6PCL - chain A; structure by X-ray diffraction, 1.30 A resolution.

== Chain A ==
Name: Diphosphoinositol polyphosphate phosphohydrolase 1
From: Homo sapiens
Notes: EC 3.6.1.52, 3.6.1.-
UniProtKB: O95989 (NUDT3_HUMAN); residues 1-148 here = UniProt positions 1-148
Sequence (148 residues; numbered 1 to 148; the number before each row is that of its first residue):
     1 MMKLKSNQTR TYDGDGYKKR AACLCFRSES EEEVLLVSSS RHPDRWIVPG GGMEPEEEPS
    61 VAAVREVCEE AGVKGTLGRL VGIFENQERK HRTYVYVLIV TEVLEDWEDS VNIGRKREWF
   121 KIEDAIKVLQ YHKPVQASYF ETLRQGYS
Unresolved in the structure: 1-7, 143-148
Ion coordination: Mg2+ site 1: Gly-50, Glu-70 (together with 5-IP7); Mg2+ site 2: Glu-66, Glu-70 (together with 5-IP7); Mg2+ site 3: Glu-66 (together with 5-IP7)
Residues lining bound ligands: 5-IP7 (I7P; (1r,2R,3S,4s,5R,6S)-2,3,4,5,6-pentakis(phosphonooxy)cyclohexyl trihydrogen diphosphate): Arg-10, Lys-18, Arg-20, Ser-39, Ser-40, Arg-41, Ile-47, Gly-50, Gly-51, Gly-52, Glu-66, Glu-70, Arg-89, His-91, Arg-115, Lys-133
Swiss-Prot annotation at these positions:
  - motif: Gly-51 to Gly-72 (Nudix box)
  - active site: Glu-69 (Proton acceptor)
  - binding site (substrate): Arg-10, Lys-18 to Arg-20, Ser-39 to Arg-41, Arg-89 to His-91, Arg-115, Lys-133
  - binding site (Mg(2+)): Gly-50, Glu-66, Glu-70
  - modified residue: Met-1 (N-acetylmethionine)
  - mutagenesis: Gly-50 (G50A/V: Loss of diphosphoinositol polyphosphate phosphohydrolase activity), Gly-51 (G51A: Loss of diphosphoinositol polyphosphate phosphohydrolase activity), Gly-52 (G52A/V: Loss of diphosphoinositol polyphosphate phosphohydrolase activity), Glu-66 (E66Q: Loss of diphosphoinositol polyphosphate phosphohydrolase activity), Glu-69 to Glu-70 (Loss of mRNA-decapping activity), Glu-70 (E70A: Loss of endopolyphosphatase activity; E70Q: Loss of diphosphoinositol polyphosphate phosphohydrolase activity), Gly-72 (G72A: Loss of diphosphoinositol polyphosphate phosphohydrolase activity), Gly-75 (G75A: Loss of diphosphoinositol polyphosphate phosphohydrolase activity), Gly-78 (G78A: No effect on diphosphoinositol polyphosphate phosphohydrolase activity; G78V: Loss of diphosphoinositol polyphosphate phosphohydrolase activity), Gly-82 (G82A: Loss of diphosphoinositol polyphosphate phosphohydrolase activity), Phe-84 (F84Y: Induces a strong decrease in Ap6A and [PP]-InsP4 hydrolysis, while it only weakly affects PP-InsP5 hydrolysis), His-91 (H91L: Induces a strong decrease in Ap6A and [PP]-InsP4 hydrolysis, while it only weakly affects PP-InsP5 hydrolysis)

== In short ==
Ligands of chain A: 5-IP7. Gly-50 and Glu-70 coordinate Mg2+ site 1. Glu-66 and Glu-70 form the Mg2+ site 2.
Curated annotation (UniProt) lists active-site residue Glu-69, 12 substrate-binding residues, 3 Mg2+-binding
residues and 12 mutagenesis sites.
Chain A is Diphosphoinositol polyphosphate phosphohydrolase 1 (Homo sapiens); the structure, Crystal structure
of human diphosphoinositol polyphosphate phosphohydrolase 1 in complex with 5-IP7, was determined by X-ray
diffraction (same publication as 6PCK).
